8YVU - chains F and H of the 8 polymer chains in the assembly; structure by electron microscopy, 3.90 A resolution.

Chain F:
Protein: High affinity immunoglobulin epsilon receptor subunit beta
From: Homo sapiens
UniProt: Q01362 (FCERB_HUMAN); residues 49-208 here = UniProt positions 49-208
Amino-acid sequence (160 residues; row label = number of the first residue in the row):
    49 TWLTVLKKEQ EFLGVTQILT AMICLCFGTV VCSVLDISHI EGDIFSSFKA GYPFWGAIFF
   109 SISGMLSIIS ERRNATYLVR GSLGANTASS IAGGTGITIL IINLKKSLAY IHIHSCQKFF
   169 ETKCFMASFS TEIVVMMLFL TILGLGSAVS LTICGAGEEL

Chain H:
Protein: High affinity immunoglobulin epsilon receptor subunit gamma
From: Homo sapiens
UniProt: P30273 (FCERG_HUMAN); residues 22-60 here = UniProt positions 22-60
Amino-acid sequence (39 residues; row label = number of the first residue in the row):
    22 PQLCYILDAI LFLYGIVLTL LYCRLKIQVR KAAITSYEK

Interface between chain F and chain H:
Contacting residue pairs (12; chain F residue first):
  E59(F) with I48(H); K52(H), salt bridge
  F60(F) with L41(H), hydrophobic; R45(H)
  T64(F) with L41(H)
  F167(F) with P22(H), hydrophobic; Q23(H); Y26(H)
  F168(F) with Y26(H), hydrophobic
  E169(F) with Q23(H)
  E180(F) with A30(H)
  F187(F) with L34(H), hydrophobic
Also at the interface, not in a pair above, chain F (11 interface residues in all): V63, L67, M184
Also at the interface, not in a pair above, chain H (13 interface residues in all): F33, T40, C44, R51

In short:
The interface between chain F and chain H involves 11 residues on one side and 13 on the other; the contacts
include 1 salt bridge. The salt-bridged pair is E59(F)-K52(H).
Here chain F is High affinity immunoglobulin epsilon receptor subunit beta and chain H is High affinity
immunoglobulin epsilon receptor subunit gamma, both from Homo sapiens. Entry 8YVU (structure of Ige receptor)
was determined by electron microscopy (same publication as 8YWA).
